Entry 1YKP (X-ray diffraction, 2.41 A resolution); this record covers chains K and L of the 12 polymer chains in the assembly.

[Chain K]
Protein: Protocatechuate 3,4-dioxygenase alpha chain
Source organism: Pseudomonas putida
Notes: EC 1.13.11.3
UniProtKB: P00436 (PCXA_PSEPU); residues 1-200 here = UniProt positions 1-200
Sequence (200 residues; each row starts with the number of its first residue):
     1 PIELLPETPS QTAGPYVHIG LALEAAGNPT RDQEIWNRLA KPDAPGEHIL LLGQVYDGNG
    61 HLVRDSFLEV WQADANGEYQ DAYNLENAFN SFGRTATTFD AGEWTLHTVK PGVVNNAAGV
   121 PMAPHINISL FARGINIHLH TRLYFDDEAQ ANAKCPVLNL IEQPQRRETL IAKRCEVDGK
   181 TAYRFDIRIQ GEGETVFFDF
Ligand contacts:
  - 3,4-dihydroxybenzoic acid (DHB): Thr-12, Gly-14, Pro-15, Arg-133, Gly-134
  - 3,4-dihydroxybenzoic acid: Thr-12, Gly-14, Pro-15, Arg-133, Gly-134

[Chain L]
Protein: Protocatechuate 3,4-dioxygenase beta chain
Source organism: Pseudomonas putida
Notes: EC 1.13.11.3
UniProtKB: P00437 (PCXB_PSEPU); residues 301-538 here correspond to UniProt positions 1-238 (UniProt number = residue number - 300)
Sequence (238 residues; row label = number of the first residue in the row):
   301 PAQDNSRFVI RDRNWHPKAL TPDYKTSIAR SPRQALVSIP QSISETTGPN FSHLGFGAHD
   361 HDLLLNFNNG GLPIGERIIV AGRVVDQYGK PVPNTLVEMW QANAGGRHRH KNDRYLAPLD
   421 PNFGGVGRCL TDSDGYYSFR TIKPGPYPWR NGPNDWRPAH IHFGISGPSI ATKLITQLYF
   481 EGDPLIPMCP IVKSIANPEA VQQLIAKLDM NNANPMDCLA YRFDIVLRGQ RKTHFENC
Sequence notes: engineered mutation His-408 (Tyr108 in P00437); modified residue (429)
Modified / non-standard residues: Cys-429 (s,s-(2-hydroxyethyl)thiocysteine; CME)
Bound ions: Fe ion: Tyr-447, His-460, His-462 (together with 3,4-dihydroxybenzoic acid)
Ligand contacts:
  - 3,4-dihydroxybenzoic acid (DHB): Tyr-324, Tyr-447, Trp-449, Arg-457, His-460, His-462, Gln-477, Ile-491
  - 3,4-dihydroxybenzoic acid: Tyr-324, His-408, Tyr-447, Trp-449, Arg-457, His-460, His-462, Gln-477, Ile-491

[How chain K and chain L interact]
Pairs across the interface (165):
  Leu-4(K) / Gln-387(L)
  Leu-4(K) / Tyr-388(L)  hydrophobic
  Leu-5(K) / Asp-386(L)
  Leu-5(K) / Gln-387(L)  hydrogen bond (backbone-side chain)
  Pro-6(K) / Trp-315(L)  hydrophobic
  Pro-6(K) / Gln-503(L)
  Pro-6(K) / Val-526(L)
  Glu-7(K) / Arg-311(L)  salt bridge
  Glu-7(K) / Trp-315(L)  hydrogen bond (backbone-side chain)
  Glu-7(K) / His-316(L)  salt bridge
  Glu-7(K) / Gln-387(L)
  Glu-7(K) / Leu-474(L)
  Glu-7(K) / Gln-503(L)
  Glu-7(K) / Val-526(L)
  Glu-7(K) / Arg-528(L)
  Thr-8(K) / His-316(L)
  Thr-8(K) / Leu-474(L)
  Thr-8(K) / Thr-476(L)
  Thr-8(K) / Gln-503(L)
  Thr-8(K) / Leu-504(L)
  Thr-8(K) / Ile-525(L)
  Thr-8(K) / Val-526(L)  hydrogen bond (backbone-backbone)
  Pro-9(K) / Trp-315(L)
  Pro-9(K) / His-316(L)
  Pro-9(K) / Thr-476(L)  hydrogen bond (backbone-side chain)
  Pro-9(K) / Ile-495(L)  hydrophobic
  Pro-9(K) / Ala-500(L)
  Pro-9(K) / Gln-503(L)
  Pro-9(K) / Leu-504(L)
  Ser-10(K) / His-316(L)  hydrogen bond (backbone-side chain)
  Ser-10(K) / Pro-317(L)
  Ser-10(K) / Ile-475(L)  hydrogen bond (side chain-backbone)
  Gln-11(K) / Ile-475(L)  hydrogen bond (backbone-backbone)
  Gln-11(K) / Thr-476(L)
  Gln-11(K) / Gln-477(L)
  Gln-11(K) / Tyr-479(L)  hydrogen bond
  Gln-11(K) / Ile-491(L)
  Gln-11(K) / Ser-494(L)
  Gln-11(K) / Ile-495(L)
  Gln-11(K) / Leu-504(L)
  Thr-12(K) / Tyr-324(L)  hydrogen bond
  Thr-12(K) / Gln-477(L)  hydrogen bond (backbone-side chain)
  Ala-13(K) / Trp-400(L)
  Ala-13(K) / His-462(L)
  Ala-13(K) / Ile-475(L)  hydrophobic
  Pro-15(K) / His-410(L)
  Tyr-16(K) / Trp-400(L)  hydrogen bond (backbone-side chain)
  Tyr-16(K) / His-408(L)
  Tyr-16(K) / His-410(L)
  Tyr-16(K) / Asn-412(L)
  Tyr-16(K) / Asp-413(L)
  Val-17(K) / Trp-400(L)
  His-18(K) / His-410(L)
  Ile-19(K) / Trp-400(L)
  Ile-19(K) / Arg-409(L)
  Ile-19(K) / His-410(L)
  Ile-19(K) / Val-426(L)
  Gly-20(K) / Trp-400(L)
  Gly-20(K) / Val-426(L)
  Leu-21(K) / Glu-398(L)
  Leu-21(K) / Trp-400(L)  hydrophobic
  Leu-21(K) / Ile-475(L)  hydrophobic
  Ala-26(K) / His-410(L)
  Ala-26(K) / Lys-411(L)  hydrogen bond (backbone-side chain)
  Gly-27(K) / Lys-411(L)
  Asn-28(K) / Arg-409(L)  hydrogen bond (side chain-backbone)
  Arg-31(K) / Val-426(L)
  Arg-31(K) / Arg-428(L)
  Gln-33(K) / Leu-354(L)
  Gln-33(K) / Gly-355(L)  hydrogen bond (side chain-backbone)
  Gln-33(K) / Arg-428(L)  hydrogen bond (backbone-side chain)
  Ile-35(K) / Phe-351(L)  hydrophobic
  Asp-57(K) / Ala-329(L)
  Gly-58(K) / Ala-329(L)  hydrogen bond (backbone-backbone)
  Asn-59(K) / Ala-329(L)
  Val-63(K) / Arg-330(L)
  Asp-65(K) / Arg-330(L)  salt bridge
  Glu-69(K) / Lys-473(L)  salt bridge
  Trp-71(K) / Ser-344(L)  hydrogen bond (side chain-backbone)
  Trp-71(K) / Thr-347(L)  hydrogen bond
  Trp-71(K) / Gly-348(L)
  Trp-71(K) / Pro-349(L)
  Trp-71(K) / Ile-470(L)
  Glu-78(K) / Pro-301(L)
  Tyr-79(K) / Pro-301(L)
  Tyr-79(K) / Ala-302(L)  hydrogen bond (backbone-backbone)
  Tyr-79(K) / Ile-343(L)  hydrophobic
  Tyr-79(K) / Ser-344(L)  hydrogen bond
  Tyr-79(K) / Thr-347(L)
  Gln-80(K) / Pro-301(L)
  Asp-81(K) / Pro-301(L)
  Asp-81(K) / Ala-302(L)
  Asp-81(K) / Gly-348(L)
  Asp-81(K) / Pro-349(L)
  Asp-81(K) / Asn-350(L)  hydrogen bond (backbone-backbone)
  Ala-82(K) / Asn-350(L)
  Tyr-83(K) / Asn-350(L)  hydrogen bond (backbone-backbone)
  Tyr-83(K) / Phe-351(L)  hydrophobic
  Tyr-83(K) / His-353(L)
  Tyr-83(K) / Leu-354(L)  hydrophobic
  Asn-84(K) / His-353(L)
  Phe-92(K) / Pro-349(L)  hydrophobic
  Phe-92(K) / Phe-351(L)  hydrophobic
  Arg-94(K) / Glu-398(L)  salt bridge
  Arg-94(K) / Lys-473(L)
  Phe-99(K) / Asn-412(L)
  Val-114(K) / Ile-343(L)  hydrophobic
  Ala-117(K) / Arg-307(L)
  Ala-117(K) / Gln-341(L)
  Ala-117(K) / Asn-537(L)  hydrogen bond (backbone-side chain)
  Ala-118(K) / Asn-537(L)
  Met-122(K) / Ser-342(L)
  Met-122(K) / Ser-344(L)
  His-125(K) / Ser-344(L)  hydrogen bond
  Asn-127(K) / Ser-344(L)
  Phe-131(K) / Lys-473(L)
  Phe-131(K) / Ile-475(L)  hydrophobic
  Arg-133(K) / Tyr-324(L)
  Arg-133(K) / Thr-326(L)
  Arg-133(K) / Arg-330(L)  hydrogen bond (backbone-side chain)
  Gly-134(K) / Tyr-324(L)  hydrogen bond (backbone-side chain)
  Gly-134(K) / Thr-326(L)
  Gly-134(K) / Ser-327(L)
  Ile-135(K) / Arg-330(L)
  Asn-136(K) / Pro-317(L)
  Asn-136(K) / Lys-318(L)  hydrogen bond (side chain-backbone)
  Asn-136(K) / Ala-319(L)
  Asn-136(K) / Thr-321(L)  hydrogen bond
  Asn-136(K) / Tyr-324(L)
  Ile-137(K) / Arg-313(L)
  Ile-137(K) / His-316(L)
  Ile-137(K) / Pro-317(L)
  His-138(K) / Lys-473(L)
  His-140(K) / Arg-311(L)
  Arg-142(K) / Ser-342(L)
  Arg-142(K) / Ser-344(L)
  Arg-142(K) / Glu-345(L)  salt bridge
  Leu-160(K) / Ser-338(L)
  Leu-160(K) / Pro-340(L)
  Arg-166(K) / Gln-334(L)
  Ile-189(K) / Arg-330(L)
  Ile-189(K) / Ser-331(L)
  Ile-189(K) / Pro-332(L)
  Gln-190(K) / Ile-328(L)  hydrogen bond (side chain-backbone)
  Gln-190(K) / Ala-329(L)
  Gln-190(K) / Ser-331(L)  hydrogen bond (side chain-backbone)
  Gln-190(K) / Arg-333(L)
  Glu-194(K) / Pro-332(L)
  Glu-194(K) / Arg-333(L)  hydrogen bond (side chain-backbone)
  Glu-194(K) / Gln-334(L)  hydrogen bond (side chain-backbone)
  Val-196(K) / Val-337(L)  hydrophobic
  Phe-197(K) / Pro-332(L)  hydrophobic
  Phe-197(K) / Leu-336(L)
  Phe-197(K) / Val-337(L)  hydrogen bond (backbone-backbone)
  Phe-198(K) / Val-337(L)
  Phe-198(K) / Ile-339(L)  hydrophobic
  Asp-199(K) / Arg-313(L)  salt bridge
  Asp-199(K) / Val-337(L)  hydrogen bond (backbone-backbone)
  Asp-199(K) / Ser-338(L)
  Asp-199(K) / Ile-339(L)  hydrogen bond (backbone-backbone)
  Phe-200(K) / Ile-310(L)
  Phe-200(K) / Ile-339(L)
  Phe-200(K) / Gln-341(L)  hydrogen bond (backbone-side chain)
  Phe-200(K) / Glu-345(L)
  Phe-200(K) / Arg-528(L)  hydrogen bond (backbone-side chain)
Also at the interface, not in a pair above, chain K (76 interface residues in all): Leu-23, Ala-25, Pro-29, Glu-34, Leu-85, Asn-115, Asn-116, Ala-132, Leu-139, Val-157, Ile-161
Also at the interface, not in a pair above, chain L (84 interface residues in all): Val-309, Ala-335, Asp-360, Phe-367, Val-385, Gly-389, Leu-396, Gln-401, Gly-425, Ala-471, Val-492, Leu-527, Glu-536

[Overview]
Chain K and chain L form an interface of 76 and 84 residues respectively, with 37 hydrogen bonds and 7 salt
bridges. Polar contacts include Glu-7(K)/Arg-311(L), Glu-7(K)/His-316(L) and Asp-65(K)/Arg-330(L).
3,4-dihydroxybenzoic acid is bound between chain K and chain L.
Chain K is Protocatechuate 3,4-dioxygenase alpha chain and chain L is Protocatechuate 3,4-dioxygenase beta
chain, both from Pseudomonas putida; the structure, Protocatechuate 3,4-Dioxygenase Y408H mutant bound to DHB,
was determined by X-ray diffraction together with 1YKK, 1YKL, 1YKM, 1YKN and 1YKO from the same study.
